8UKZ - chain A; structure by X-ray diffraction, 1.95 A resolution.

[Chain A]
Name: Cytochrome P450-SU1
Organism: Micromonospora sp. MW-13
UniProtKB: A0A3E2YLT4 (A0A3E2YLT4_9ACTN); residue numbers follow UniProt; this construct covers 1-399
Amino-acid sequence (420 residues; row label = number of the first residue in the row; numbers below 1 keep their minus sign (Met-20 is residue -20)):
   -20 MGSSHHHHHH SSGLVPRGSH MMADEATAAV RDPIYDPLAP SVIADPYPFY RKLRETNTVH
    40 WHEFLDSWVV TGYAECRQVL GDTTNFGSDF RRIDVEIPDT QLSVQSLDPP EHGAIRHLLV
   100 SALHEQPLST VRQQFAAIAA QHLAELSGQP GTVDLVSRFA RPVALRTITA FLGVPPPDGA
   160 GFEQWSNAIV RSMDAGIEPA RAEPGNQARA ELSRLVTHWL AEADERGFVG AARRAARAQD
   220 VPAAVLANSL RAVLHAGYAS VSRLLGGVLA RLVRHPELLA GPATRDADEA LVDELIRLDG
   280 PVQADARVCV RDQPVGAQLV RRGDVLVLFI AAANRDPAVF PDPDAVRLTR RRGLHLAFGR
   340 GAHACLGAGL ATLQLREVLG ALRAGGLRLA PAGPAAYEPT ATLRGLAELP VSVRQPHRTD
Not modelled in the structure: -20 to 13, 216-219, 394-399
Differences from the reference sequence: initiating methionine (-20); expression tag (-19 to 0); engineered mutation Ala238 (Glu in A0A3E2YLT4)
Metal / ion sites: heme Fe near Cys344 (its only coordinating residue here)
Residues lining bound ligands:
  - heme (HEM): Leu59, Val83, Gln84, His91, Arg95, Ile147, Val232, Ala235, Gly236, Ser239, Val240, Leu243, Ile275, Gly279, Pro280, Val281, Asp284, Arg286, Ile309, Ala336, Phe337, Gly338, Ala341, His342, Ala343, Cys344, Leu345, Gly346, Leu349, Ala350
  - trifluoroacetic acid (TFA), molecule 1: Gln84, Ile168, Arg188, Leu191, Asn227, Arg230, Ala231, His234
  - trifluoroacetic acid (TFA), molecule 2: Leu102, His103, Leu107, Gly348, Leu349

[In short]
Bound to chain A: heme and trifluoroacetic acid.
Chain A is Cytochrome P450-SU1 (Micromonospora sp. MW-13); the structure, Structure of P450Blt from
Micromonospora sp. MW-13 with E238A Mutation, was determined by X-ray diffraction together with 8U2M and 8U3N
from the same study.
